Entry 4U0W (X-ray diffraction, 2.00 A resolution); this record covers chains A and B.

# Chain A (and B)
Molecule: HTH-type transcriptional repressor YvoA
From: Bacillus subtilis subsp. subtilis str. 168
Notes: chain B of this document is another copy of the same molecule, construct and numbering; everything in this record applies to it too
UniProt: O34817 (YVOA_BACSU); residue numbers follow UniProt; this construct covers 1-243
Amino-acid sequence (246 residues; each row starts with the number of its first residue; numbers below 1 keep their minus sign (Gly-2 is residue -2)):
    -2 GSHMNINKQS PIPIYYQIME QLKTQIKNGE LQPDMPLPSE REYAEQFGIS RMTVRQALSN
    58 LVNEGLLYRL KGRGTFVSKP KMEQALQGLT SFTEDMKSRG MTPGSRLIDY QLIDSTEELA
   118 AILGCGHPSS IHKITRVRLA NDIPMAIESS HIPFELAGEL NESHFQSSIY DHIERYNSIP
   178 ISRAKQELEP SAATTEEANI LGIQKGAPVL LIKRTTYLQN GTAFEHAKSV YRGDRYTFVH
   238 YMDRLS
Not modelled in the structure: -2 to -1, 243
Construct notes: expression tag (-2 to 0)
Residues lining bound ligands: N-acetyl-D-glucosamine-6-phosphate (16G; 2-acetamido-2-deoxy-6-O-phosphono-alpha-D-glucopyranose): Thr87, Ser88, Phe89, Thr90, Arg133, Arg135, Glu145, Ser147, Ser164, Ser165, Ile166, Tyr167, Asp168, Gln183, Ile209, Arg211, Glu222, Ala224, Ser226, Tyr228
Swiss-Prot annotation at these positions:
  - DNA-binding region: Glu37 to Ser56 (H-T-H motif)
  - binding site (alpha-D-glucosamine 6-phosphate): Phe89, Thr90, Arg133 to Arg135, Glu145, Ser165 to Tyr167, Glu222, Tyr228
  - binding site (N-acetyl-D-glucosamine 6-phosphate): Phe89, Thr90, Arg133 to Arg135, Glu145, Ser165 to Tyr167, Glu222, Tyr228
  - mutagenesis: Ile209 (I209E: Abolishes GlcNAc6P binding; I209L: No or little effects on GlcNAc6P binding), Glu222 (E222D: No or little effects on GlcNAc6P binding), Ala224 (A224R: Abolishes GlcNAc6P binding)
Reported in the primary citation:
  - binding site for N-acetyl-D-glucosamine-6-phosphate: Ser88, Phe89, Thr90, Arg133, Arg135, Glu145, Ser165, Ile166, Tyr167, Ile209, Arg211, Glu222, Ala224, Ser226, Tyr228

# Chain A / chain B interface
Contacting residue pairs - 79 pairs, chain A then chain B:
  Lys78(A) with Glu186(B), salt bridge
  Leu83(A) with Leu185(B), hydrophobic; His237(B), hydrogen bond (backbone-side chain); Met239(B)
  Gln84(A) with Gln84(B); Met239(B); Asp240(B), hydrogen bond (backbone-backbone)
  Gly85(A) with Met239(B); Asp240(B)
  Leu86(A) with Met239(B); Asp240(B), hydrogen bond (backbone-backbone); Arg241(B), hydrogen bond (backbone-side chain)
  Glu91(A) with Arg241(B), salt bridge
  Ile178(A) with Arg241(B)
  Ser179(A) with Asp240(B); Arg241(B), hydrogen bond (backbone-backbone)
  Arg180(A) with Tyr238(B); Met239(B); Asp240(B), salt bridge
  Ala181(A) with Tyr238(B); Met239(B), hydrogen bond (backbone-backbone)
  Lys182(A) with His237(B); Tyr238(B)
  Gln183(A) with Phe235(B); Val236(B); His237(B), hydrogen bond; Met239(B)
  Glu184(A) with Thr234(B); Phe235(B)
  Leu185(A) with Leu185(B), hydrophobic; Thr234(B); Phe235(B), hydrogen bond (backbone-backbone)
  Glu186(A) with Lys78(B), salt bridge; Tyr233(B); Thr234(B), hydrogen bond
  Pro187(A) with Pro205(B); Val206(B); Leu207(B); Gly230(B)
  Ser188(A) with Pro205(B)
  Pro205(A) with Pro187(B); Ser188(B)
  Val206(A) with Pro187(B)
  Leu207(A) with Pro187(B)
  Arg211(A) with Met239(B)
  Gly230(A) with Pro187(B)
  Thr234(A) with Glu184(B); Leu185(B)
  Phe235(A) with Gln183(B); Glu184(B); Leu185(B), hydrogen bond (backbone-backbone)
  Val236(A) with Lys182(B); Gln183(B); Glu184(B)
  His237(A) with Leu83(B), hydrogen bond (side chain-backbone); Lys182(B); Gln183(B), hydrogen bond
  Tyr238(A) with Arg180(B); Ala181(B); Lys182(B)
  Met239(A) with Leu83(B); Gln84(B); Gly85(B); Leu86(B), hydrophobic; Ser179(B); Arg180(B); Ala181(B), hydrogen bond (backbone-backbone); Gln183(B); Arg211(B)
  Asp240(A) with Gln84(B), hydrogen bond (backbone-backbone); Gly85(B); Leu86(B), hydrogen bond (backbone-backbone); Ser179(B); Arg180(B), salt bridge
  Arg241(A) with Leu86(B), hydrogen bond (side chain-backbone); Thr87(B); Glu91(B), salt bridge; Ile178(B); Ser179(B), hydrogen bond (backbone-backbone)
Also at the interface, not in a pair above, chain A (35 interface residues in all): Thr87, Glu171, Ala189, Tyr233, Leu242
Also at the interface, not in a pair above, chain B (35 interface residues in all): Glu80, Glu171, Ala189

# Overview
Chain A and chain B each contribute 35 residues to their interface, with 17 hydrogen bonds and 6 salt bridges.
Polar pairs include Lys78(A)-Glu186(B), Glu91(A)-Arg241(B) and Arg180(A)-Asp240(B). Chain A binds
N-acetyl-D-glucosamine-6-phosphate. The paper reports a binding site for N-acetyl-D-glucosamine-6-phosphate at
Ser88(A), Phe89(A) and Thr90(A) among others.
Both chains are HTH-type transcriptional repressor YvoA (Bacillus subtilis subsp. subtilis str. 168). Entry
4U0W (Crystal structure of YvoA from Bacillus subtilis in complex with N-acetylglucosamine-6-phosphate) was
determined by X-ray diffraction, deposited together with 4U0V, 4U0Y and 4WWC.
